7SG4 - chains A and H of the 5 polymer chains in the assembly; structure by electron microscopy, 3.43 A resolution.

Chain A:
Molecule: Spike glycoprotein
Organism: Severe acute respiratory syndrome coronavirus
Reference sequence: P59594 (SPIKE_SARS); residue numbers follow UniProt; this construct covers 1-1190
Sequence (1270 residues; numbered 1 to 1270; the number before each row is that of its first residue):
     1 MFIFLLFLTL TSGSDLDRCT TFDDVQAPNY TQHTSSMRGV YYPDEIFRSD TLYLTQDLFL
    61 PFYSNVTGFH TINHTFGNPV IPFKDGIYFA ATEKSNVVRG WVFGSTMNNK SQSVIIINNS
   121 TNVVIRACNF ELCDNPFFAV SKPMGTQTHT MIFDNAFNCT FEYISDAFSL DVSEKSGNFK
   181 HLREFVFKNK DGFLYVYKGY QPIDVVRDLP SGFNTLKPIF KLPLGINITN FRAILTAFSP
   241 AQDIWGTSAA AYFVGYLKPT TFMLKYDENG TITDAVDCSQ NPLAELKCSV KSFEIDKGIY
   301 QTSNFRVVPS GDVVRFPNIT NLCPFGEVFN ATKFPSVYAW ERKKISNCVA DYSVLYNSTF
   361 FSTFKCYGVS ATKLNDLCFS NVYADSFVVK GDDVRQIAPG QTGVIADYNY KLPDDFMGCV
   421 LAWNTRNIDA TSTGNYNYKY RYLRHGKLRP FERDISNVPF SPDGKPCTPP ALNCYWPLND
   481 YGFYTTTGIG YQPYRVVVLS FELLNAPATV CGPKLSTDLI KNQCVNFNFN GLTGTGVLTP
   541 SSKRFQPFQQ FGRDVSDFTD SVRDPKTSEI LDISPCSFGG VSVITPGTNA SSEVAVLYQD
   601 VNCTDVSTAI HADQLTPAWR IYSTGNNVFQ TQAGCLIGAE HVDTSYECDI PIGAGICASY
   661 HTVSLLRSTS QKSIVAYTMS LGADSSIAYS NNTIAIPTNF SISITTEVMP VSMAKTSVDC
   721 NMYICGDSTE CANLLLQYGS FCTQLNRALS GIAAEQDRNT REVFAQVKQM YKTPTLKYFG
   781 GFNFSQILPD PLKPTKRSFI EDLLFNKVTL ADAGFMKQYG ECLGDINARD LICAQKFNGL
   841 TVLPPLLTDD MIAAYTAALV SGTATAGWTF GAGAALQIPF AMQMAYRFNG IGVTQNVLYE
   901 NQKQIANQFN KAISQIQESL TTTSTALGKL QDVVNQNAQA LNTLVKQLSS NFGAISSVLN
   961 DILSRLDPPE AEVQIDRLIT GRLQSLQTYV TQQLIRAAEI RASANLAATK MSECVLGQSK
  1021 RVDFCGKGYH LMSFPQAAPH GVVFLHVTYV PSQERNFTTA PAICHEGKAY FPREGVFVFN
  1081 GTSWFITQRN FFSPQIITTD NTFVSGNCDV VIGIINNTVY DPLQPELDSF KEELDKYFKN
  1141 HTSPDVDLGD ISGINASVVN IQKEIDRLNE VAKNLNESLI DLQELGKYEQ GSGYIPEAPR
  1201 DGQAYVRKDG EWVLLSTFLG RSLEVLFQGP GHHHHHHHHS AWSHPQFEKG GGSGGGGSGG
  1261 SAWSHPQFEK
Not modelled in the structure: 1-34, 1130-1270
Disulfide bonds: Cys128-Cys159, Cys278-Cys288, Cys323-Cys348, Cys366-Cys419, Cys378-Cys511, Cys467-Cys474, Cys524-Cys576, Cys603-Cys635, Cys648-Cys657, Cys720-Cys742, Cys725-Cys731, Cys1014-Cys1025, Cys1064-Cys1108
Glycans and other covalent adducts: N-acetylglucosamine (NAG) linked to Asn65, Asn109, Asn158, Asn227, Asn269, Asn318, Asn330, Asn357, Asn589, Asn602, Asn691, Asn699, Asn783, Asn1056, Asn1080, Asn1116
Differences from the reference sequence: engineered mutation Pro968 (Lys in P59594), Pro969 (Val in P59594); expression tag (1191-1270)

Chain H:
Molecule: DH1047 Heavy chain
Organism: Homo sapiens
Sequence (232 residues; numbered 1 to 214 plus 18 insertion-coded residues; the number before each row is that of its first residue; a row labelled like 82A-82C holds insertion residues (82A, then the next letters in order)):
     1 QVQLVQSGAE VKKPGASVQV SCQASANTFT NHYIHWVRQA PGQGLEWMGI IY
   52A P
    53 TGGNTIYAQG FQGRVTMTRD TSLNTIYLEL
82A-82C SSL
    83 RSEDTAVYYC ARDVRVDD
100A-100N SWSGYDLLSGGTYF
   101 DYWGQGTLVT VSSASTKGPS VFPLAPSSKS TSGGTAALGC LVKDYFPEPV TVSWNSGALT
   161 SGVHTFPAVL QSSGLYSLSS VVTVPSSSLG TQTYICNVNH KPSNTKVDKK VEPK
Disulfide bonds: Cys22-Cys92, Cys140-Cys196
What the authors report for this chain:
  - mutagenesis - W100BA: unchanged binding to SARS-CoV-2 spike protein

Chain A / chain H interface:
Contacting residue pairs (36):
  Thr359(A) - Gly54(H)
  Thr359(A) - Asn56(H)
  Phe361(A) - Asn56(H)  hydrogen bond (backbone-side chain)
  Ser362(A) - Tyr52(H)
  Thr363(A) - Tyr100E(H)  hydrogen bond (side chain-backbone)
  Thr363(A) - Asp100F(H)
  Thr363(A) - Leu100G(H)  hydrogen bond (side chain-backbone)
  Thr363(A) - Leu100H(H)  hydrogen bond (side chain-backbone)
  Phe364(A) - Ser100C(H)
  Phe364(A) - Gly100D(H)
  Phe364(A) - Tyr100E(H)  hydrogen bond (backbone-backbone)
  Phe364(A) - Asp100F(H)  hydrogen bond (backbone-backbone)
  Lys365(A) - Asp100(H)
  Lys365(A) - Trp100B(H)
  Lys365(A) - Ser100C(H)
  Lys365(A) - Asp100F(H)
  Cys366(A) - Trp100B(H)
  Cys366(A) - Ser100C(H)
  Ser370(A) - Ser100C(H)  hydrogen bond
  Ala371(A) - Ser100C(H)
  Val394(A) - Leu100H(H)
  Arg395(A) - Leu100H(H)  hydrogen bond (backbone-backbone)
  Val420(A) - Leu100H(H)  hydrophobic
  Asn424(A) - Ile58(H)
  Arg426(A) - Ile58(H)
  Arg426(A) - Tyr59(H)  hydrogen bond (side chain-backbone)
  Arg426(A) - Gln61(H)
  Arg426(A) - Gln64(H)  hydrogen bond
  Thr485(A) - Gln61(H)  hydrogen bond
  Thr486(A) - Gln61(H)
  Ile489(A) - Trp47(H)
  Ile489(A) - Ile58(H)  hydrophobic
  Ile489(A) - Tyr59(H)
  Ile489(A) - Ala60(H)
  Gln492(A) - Ile58(H)
  Gln492(A) - Tyr59(H)  hydrogen bond (side chain-backbone)
Interface residues without a listed pair, chain A (22 interface residues in all): Tyr356, Phe360, Ala398, Tyr494
Interface residues without a listed pair, chain H (21 interface residues in all): Met48, Ile50, Gly55, Ser100A
The authors on this interface:
  - epitope / paratope residues, chain A: Tyr356(A)

Overview:
22 residues of chain A face 21 of chain H across their interface; the contacts include 12 hydrogen bonds.
Among the polar pairs are Phe361(A)-Asn56(H), Thr363(A)-Leu100H(H) and Thr363(A)-Tyr100E(H). From the paper:
W100BA of chain H leaves binding to SARS-CoV-2 spike protein unchanged; the epitope/paratope residue
Tyr356(A).
Here chain A is Spike glycoprotein (Severe acute respiratory syndrome coronavirus) and chain H is DH1047 Heavy
chain (Homo sapiens). Entry 7SG4 (Structure of SARS-CoV S protein in complex with Receptor Binding Domain
antibody DH1047) was determined by electron microscopy.
